3DKX - chains B and C of the 3 polymer chains in the assembly; structure by X-ray diffraction, 2.70 A resolution.

# Chain B (and C)
Molecule: Replication protein repB
From: Streptococcus agalactiae
Notes: chain C of this document is another copy of the same molecule, construct and numbering; everything in this record applies to it too
Reference sequence: P13921 (REPB_STRAG); residue numbers follow UniProt; this construct covers 1-210
Amino-acid sequence (210 residues; each row starts with the number of its first residue):
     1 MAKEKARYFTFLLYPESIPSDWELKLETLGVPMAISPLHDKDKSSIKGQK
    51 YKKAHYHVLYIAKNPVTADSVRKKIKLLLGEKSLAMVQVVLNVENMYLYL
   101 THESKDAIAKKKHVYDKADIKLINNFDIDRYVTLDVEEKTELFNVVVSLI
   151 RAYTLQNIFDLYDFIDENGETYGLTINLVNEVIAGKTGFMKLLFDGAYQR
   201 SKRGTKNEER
Not modelled in the structure: 1-2, 205-210 (chain C: 1-2, 204-210)
Bound ions: Mn2+: His-39, Asp-42, His-55, His-57
From the paper describing this entry:
  - catalytic residues: Tyr-99
  - mutagenesis - R72A, K76A: decreased binding to bind locus
  - mutagenesis - R72A/K73A/K74A/K76A: unchanged catalytic activity

# How chain B and chain C interact
Contacting residue pairs (51; chain B residue first):
  Arg-7(B) / Asp-135(C)
  Arg-7(B) / Glu-137(C)  salt bridge
  Tyr-8(B) / Glu-137(C)
  Leu-24(B) / Asp-106(C)
  Leu-24(B) / Ala-109(C)  hydrophobic
  Glu-27(B) / Lys-105(C)
  Thr-28(B) / Asn-92(C)  hydrogen bond (backbone-side chain)
  Thr-28(B) / Asn-95(C)
  Thr-28(B) / Asp-106(C)
  Leu-29(B) / Leu-91(C)  hydrophobic
  Leu-29(B) / Asn-92(C)
  Gly-30(B) / Asn-92(C)
  Lys-63(B) / Thr-133(C)
  Lys-63(B) / Leu-134(C)
  Lys-63(B) / Asp-135(C)
  Lys-73(B) / Glu-4(C)  salt bridge
  Lys-74(B) / Leu-91(C)  hydrogen bond (side chain-backbone)
  Leu-77(B) / Val-89(C)  hydrophobic
  Arg-130(B) / Glu-137(C)
  Arg-130(B) / Glu-138(C)
  Arg-130(B) / Glu-141(C)  salt bridge
  Tyr-131(B) / Glu-137(C)
  Gln-156(B) / Gln-199(C)
  Asn-157(B) / Gln-199(C)  hydrogen bond
  Ile-158(B) / Phe-189(C)  hydrophobic
  Ile-158(B) / Leu-192(C)
  Ile-158(B) / Leu-193(C)  hydrophobic
  Phe-159(B) / Ile-150(C)
  Phe-159(B) / Arg-151(C)
  Phe-159(B) / Leu-193(C)
  Phe-159(B) / Gly-196(C)
  Phe-159(B) / Ala-197(C)
  Phe-159(B) / Arg-200(C)
  Asp-160(B) / Arg-200(C)  salt bridge
  Tyr-162(B) / Val-147(C)
  Tyr-162(B) / Arg-151(C)
  Tyr-162(B) / Phe-189(C)
  Tyr-162(B) / Leu-193(C)  hydrophobic
  Asp-163(B) / Arg-151(C)  salt bridge
  Asp-163(B) / Arg-200(C)  salt bridge
  Asp-166(B) / Arg-151(C)  salt bridge
  Asn-177(B) / Asn-144(C)
  Asn-180(B) / Asn-144(C)
  Asn-180(B) / Phe-189(C)
  Ile-183(B) / Phe-189(C)  hydrophobic
  Ala-184(B) / Lys-186(C)
  Thr-187(B) / Gly-188(C)
  Thr-187(B) / Phe-189(C)
  Thr-187(B) / Leu-192(C)
  Met-190(B) / Leu-192(C)  hydrophobic
  Lys-191(B) / Asp-195(C)  salt bridge
Other interface residues (no listed pair), chain B (36 interface residues in all): Asp-21, Pro-32, Leu-78, Asn-124, Asn-125, Ile-176, Phe-194, Tyr-198
Other interface residues (no listed pair), chain C (30 interface residues in all): Lys-110, Arg-203

# In short
36 residues of chain B face 30 of chain C across their interface, with 3 hydrogen bonds and 8 salt bridges.
Polar pairs include Arg-7(B)/Glu-137(C), Lys-73(B)/Glu-4(C) and Arg-130(B)/Glu-141(C). His-39(B), Asp-42(B),
His-55(B) and His-57(B) form the Mn2+ site. The paper reports the catalytic residue Tyr-99(B); R72A and K76A
of chain B reduce binding to bind locus.
Both chains are Replication protein repB (Streptococcus agalactiae). Entry 3DKX (Crystal Structure of the
replication initiator protein encoded on plasmid pMV158 (RepB), trigonal form, to 2.7 ...) was determined by
X-ray diffraction, deposited together with 3DKY.
